Entry 5Y8B (X-ray diffraction, 2.40 A resolution); this record covers chain A.

== Chain A ==
Protein: Periplasmic binding protein
Source organism: Roseiflexus sp. (strain RS-1)
Notes: fragment: heme binding protein
Reference sequence: A5UZ69 (A5UZ69_ROSS1); residues 96-360 here = UniProt positions 96-360
Amino-acid sequence (270 residues; numbered 91 to 360; the number before each row is that of its first residue):
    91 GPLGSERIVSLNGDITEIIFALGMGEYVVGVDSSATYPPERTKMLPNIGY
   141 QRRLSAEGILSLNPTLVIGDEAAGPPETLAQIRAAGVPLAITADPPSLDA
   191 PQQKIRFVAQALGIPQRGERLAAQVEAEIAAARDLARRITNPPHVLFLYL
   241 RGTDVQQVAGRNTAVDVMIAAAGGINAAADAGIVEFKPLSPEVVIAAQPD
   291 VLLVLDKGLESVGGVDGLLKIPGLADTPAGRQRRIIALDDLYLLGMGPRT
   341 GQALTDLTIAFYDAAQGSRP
Disordered / not traced: 91-93, 357-360
Differences from the reference sequence: expression tag (91-95)
Bound ions: Mg2+: Asp104, Asp160, Asp184

== Summary ==
Asp104, Asp160 and Asp184 coordinate Mg2+.
Chain A is Periplasmic binding protein (Roseiflexus sp. (strain RS-1)); the structure, Periplasmic
heme-binding protein RhuT from Roseiflexus sp. RS-1 in apo form, was determined by X-ray diffraction together
with 5Y89, 5Y8A, 5GIZ and 5GJ3 from the same study.
